PDB entry 1Y2K | X-ray diffraction, 1.36 A resolution | chain A

Chain A:
Name: cAMP-specific 3', 5'-cyclic phosphodiesterase 4D
Source organism: Homo sapiens
Notes: EC 3.1.4.17; fragment: catalytic domain of human phosphodiesterase 4d
UniProt: Q08499 (PDE4D_HUMAN); residues 86-413 here correspond to UniProt positions 388-715 (UniProt number = residue number + 302)
Sequence (349 residues; row label = number of the first residue in the row):
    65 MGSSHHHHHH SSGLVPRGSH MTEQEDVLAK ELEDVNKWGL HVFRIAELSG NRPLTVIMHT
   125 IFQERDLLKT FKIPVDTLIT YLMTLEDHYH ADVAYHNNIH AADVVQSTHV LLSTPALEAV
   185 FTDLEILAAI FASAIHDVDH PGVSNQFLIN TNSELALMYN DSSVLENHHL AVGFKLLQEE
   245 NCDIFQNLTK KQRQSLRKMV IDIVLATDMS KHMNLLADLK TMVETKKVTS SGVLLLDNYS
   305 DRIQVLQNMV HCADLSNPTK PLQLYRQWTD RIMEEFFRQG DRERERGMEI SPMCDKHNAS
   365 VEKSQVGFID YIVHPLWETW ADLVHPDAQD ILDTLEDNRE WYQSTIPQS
Disordered / not traced: 65-85, 412-413
Sequence notes: initiating methionine (65); cloning artifact (66-68, 75-85); expression tag (69-74)
Swiss-Prot annotation at these positions:
  - active site: His-160 (Proton donor)
  - binding site (3',5'-cyclic AMP): His-160, Gln-369, Phe-372
  - binding site (AMP): His-160, Asp-201, Asp-318, Asn-321, Gln-369, Phe-372
  - binding site (Zn(2+)): His-164, His-200, Asp-201, Asp-318
  - binding site (Mg(2+)): Asp-201
  - binding site (Mn(2+)): Asp-201
Bound ions: Zn2+: His-164, His-200, Asp-201, Asp-318; Mg2+ near Asp-201 (its only coordinating residue here)
Small-molecule neighbours: 7DE (3,5-dimethyl-1-(3-nitrophenyl)-1H-pyrazole-4-carboxylic acid ethyl ester): Tyr-159, His-160, Thr-271, Met-273, Asp-318, Leu-319, Asn-321, Tyr-329, Trp-332, Thr-333, Ile-336, Phe-340, Met-357, Gln-369, Phe-372

In short:
Ligands of chain A: compound 7DE. His-164, His-200, Asp-201 and Asp-318 coordinate Zn2+. Curated annotation
(UniProt) lists active-site residue His-160, 3 residues binding 3',5'-cyclic AMP, 6 AMP-binding residues and 4
Zn2+-binding residues.
Chain A is cAMP-specific 3', 5'-cyclic phosphodiesterase 4D (Homo sapiens); the structure, Catalytic Domain Of
Human Phosphodiesterase 4D In Complex With 3,5-dimethyl-1-(3-nitro-phenyl)-1H-pyrazole-4-carboxylic acid ethyl
ester, was determined by X-ray diffraction (same publication as 1Y2B, 1Y2D, 1Y2E, 1Y2H and 1Y2J).
